Entry 6A38 (X-ray diffraction, 2.69 A resolution); this record covers chains C and D of the 4 polymer chains in the assembly.

== Chain C ==
Protein: Exportin-1
From: Saccharomyces cerevisiae
Notes: fragment: lacking C-terminal inhibitory tail and H9 loop
UniProtKB: P30822 (XPO1_YEAST); residue numbers follow UniProt; this construct covers 1-376, 414-440, 462-1058
Chain sequence (1003 residues; numbered -2 to 1058; 58 numbers in that range are skipped by the numbering (no residue carries them; nothing is unmodelled there); the number before each row is that of its first residue; numbers below 1 keep their minus sign (Gly-2 is residue -2)):
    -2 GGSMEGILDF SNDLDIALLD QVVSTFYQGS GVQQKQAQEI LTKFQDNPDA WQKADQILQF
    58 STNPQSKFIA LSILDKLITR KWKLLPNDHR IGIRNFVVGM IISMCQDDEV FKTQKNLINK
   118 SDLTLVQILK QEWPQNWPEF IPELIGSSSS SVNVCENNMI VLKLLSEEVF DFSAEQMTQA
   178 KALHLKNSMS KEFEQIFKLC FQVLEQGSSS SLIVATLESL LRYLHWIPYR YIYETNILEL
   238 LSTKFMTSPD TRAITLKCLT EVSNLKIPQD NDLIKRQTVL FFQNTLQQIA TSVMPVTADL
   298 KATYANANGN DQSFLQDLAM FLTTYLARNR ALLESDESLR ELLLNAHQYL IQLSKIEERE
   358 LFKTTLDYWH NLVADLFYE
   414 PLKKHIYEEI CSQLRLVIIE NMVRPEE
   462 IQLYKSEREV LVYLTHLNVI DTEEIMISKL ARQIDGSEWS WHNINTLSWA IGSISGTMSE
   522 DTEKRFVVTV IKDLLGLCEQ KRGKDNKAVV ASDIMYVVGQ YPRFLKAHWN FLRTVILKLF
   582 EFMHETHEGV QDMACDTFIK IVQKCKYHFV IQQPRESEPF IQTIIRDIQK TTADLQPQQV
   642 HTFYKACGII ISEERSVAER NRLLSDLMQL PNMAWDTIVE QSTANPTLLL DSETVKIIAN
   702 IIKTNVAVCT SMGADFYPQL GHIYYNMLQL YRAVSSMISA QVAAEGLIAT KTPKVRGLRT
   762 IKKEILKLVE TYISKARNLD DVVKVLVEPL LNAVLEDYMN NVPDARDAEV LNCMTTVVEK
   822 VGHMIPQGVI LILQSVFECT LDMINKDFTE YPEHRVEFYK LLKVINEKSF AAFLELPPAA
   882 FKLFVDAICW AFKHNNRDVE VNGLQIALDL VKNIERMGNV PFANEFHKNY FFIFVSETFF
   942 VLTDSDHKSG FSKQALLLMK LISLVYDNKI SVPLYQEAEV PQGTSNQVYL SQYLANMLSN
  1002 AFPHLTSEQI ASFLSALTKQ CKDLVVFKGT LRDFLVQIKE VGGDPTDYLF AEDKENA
Not modelled in the structure: -2, 1053-1058
Sequence notes: expression tag (-2 to 0); engineered mutation Gly537 (Asp in P30822), Cys539 (Thr in P30822), Glu540 (Val in P30822), Gln541 (Lys in P30822), Cys1022 (Tyr in P30822)
Metal / ion sites: Na+: Tyr465, Trp510, Tyr557

== Chain D ==
Protein: Mvm NS2 nes
From: Minute virus of mice
Chain sequence (20 residues; row label = number of the first residue in the row):
    75 GGSTVDEMTK KFGTLTIHDT
Not modelled in the structure: 75-76, 94
Reported in the primary citation:
  - mutagenesis - M82L: increased binding to Exportin-1 (chain C)

== Interface between chain C and chain D ==
Contacting residue pairs (34):
  Lys525(C) with Val79(D)
  Val529(C) with Thr78(D)
  Ile532(C) with Met82(D), hydrophobic; Phe86(D), hydrophobic
  Lys533(C) with Thr78(D); Lys85(D)
  Leu536(C) with Lys85(D); Phe86(D)
  Cys539(C) with Leu89(D), hydrophobic; Thr90(D)
  Glu540(C) with Thr88(D)
  Arg543(C) with Asp93(D)
  Gly544(C) with Asp93(D), hydrogen bond (backbone-side chain)
  Lys545(C) with Ile91(D)
  Lys548(C) with Thr90(D); Ile91(D); His92(D); Asp93(D)
  Ile555(C) with Phe86(D), hydrophobic
  Met556(C) with Phe86(D), hydrophobic
  His569(C) with Val79(D)
  Phe572(C) with Met82(D), hydrophobic; Thr83(D); Phe86(D), hydrophobic
  Thr575(C) with Thr83(D); Phe86(D); Gly87(D)
  Val576(C) with Phe86(D), hydrophobic
  Lys579(C) with Phe86(D); Gly87(D), hydrogen bond (side chain-backbone); Thr88(D); Leu89(D), hydrogen bond (side chain-backbone)
  Phe583(C) with Ile91(D), hydrophobic
  Glu586(C) with His92(D), salt bridge
Also at the interface, not in a pair above, chain C (24 interface residues in all): Lys542, Val559, Phe565, Asn571
Interface features reported in the paper:
  - specific contacts: Lys579(C)-Leu89(D) (hydrogen bond), Gly87(D)-Lys579(C) (hydrogen bond)
  - interface residues, chain C: Gly544(C), Glu586(C)
  - interface residues, chain D: His92(D), Asp93(D)

== In short ==
24 residues of chain C face 13 of chain D across their interface; the contacts include 3 hydrogen bonds and 1
salt bridge. Among the polar pairs are Glu586(C)-His92(D), Gly544(C)-Asp93(D) and Lys579(C)-Gly87(D). The
authors report hydrogen bonds between Lys579(C) and Leu89(D) and Gly87(D) and Lys579(C). The paper reports
that M82L of chain D increases binding to Exportin-1 (chain C); interface residues Gly544(C), Glu586(C) and
His92(D) among others.
Here chain C is Exportin-1 (Saccharomyces cerevisiae) and chain D is Mvm NS2 nes (Minute virus of mice). Entry
6A38 (MVM NS2 NES in complex with CRM1-Ran-RanBP1) was determined by X-ray diffraction, deposited together
with 9VM1, 6A3A, 6A3B, 6A3C and 6A3E.
